PDB entry 8FOE | electron microscopy, 5.60 A resolution (low resolution: residue-level contacts below are approximate; hydrogen-bond / salt-bridge calls are withheld) | chains 1 and C of the 4 polymer chains in the assembly

Chain 1:
Molecule: DNA polymerase
From: Saccharomyces cerevisiae
UniProt: A0A8H4BVQ7 (A0A8H4BVQ7_YEASX); residues 1-1468 here = UniProt positions 1-1468
Amino-acid sequence (1468 residues; numbered 1 to 1468; the number before each row is that of its first residue):
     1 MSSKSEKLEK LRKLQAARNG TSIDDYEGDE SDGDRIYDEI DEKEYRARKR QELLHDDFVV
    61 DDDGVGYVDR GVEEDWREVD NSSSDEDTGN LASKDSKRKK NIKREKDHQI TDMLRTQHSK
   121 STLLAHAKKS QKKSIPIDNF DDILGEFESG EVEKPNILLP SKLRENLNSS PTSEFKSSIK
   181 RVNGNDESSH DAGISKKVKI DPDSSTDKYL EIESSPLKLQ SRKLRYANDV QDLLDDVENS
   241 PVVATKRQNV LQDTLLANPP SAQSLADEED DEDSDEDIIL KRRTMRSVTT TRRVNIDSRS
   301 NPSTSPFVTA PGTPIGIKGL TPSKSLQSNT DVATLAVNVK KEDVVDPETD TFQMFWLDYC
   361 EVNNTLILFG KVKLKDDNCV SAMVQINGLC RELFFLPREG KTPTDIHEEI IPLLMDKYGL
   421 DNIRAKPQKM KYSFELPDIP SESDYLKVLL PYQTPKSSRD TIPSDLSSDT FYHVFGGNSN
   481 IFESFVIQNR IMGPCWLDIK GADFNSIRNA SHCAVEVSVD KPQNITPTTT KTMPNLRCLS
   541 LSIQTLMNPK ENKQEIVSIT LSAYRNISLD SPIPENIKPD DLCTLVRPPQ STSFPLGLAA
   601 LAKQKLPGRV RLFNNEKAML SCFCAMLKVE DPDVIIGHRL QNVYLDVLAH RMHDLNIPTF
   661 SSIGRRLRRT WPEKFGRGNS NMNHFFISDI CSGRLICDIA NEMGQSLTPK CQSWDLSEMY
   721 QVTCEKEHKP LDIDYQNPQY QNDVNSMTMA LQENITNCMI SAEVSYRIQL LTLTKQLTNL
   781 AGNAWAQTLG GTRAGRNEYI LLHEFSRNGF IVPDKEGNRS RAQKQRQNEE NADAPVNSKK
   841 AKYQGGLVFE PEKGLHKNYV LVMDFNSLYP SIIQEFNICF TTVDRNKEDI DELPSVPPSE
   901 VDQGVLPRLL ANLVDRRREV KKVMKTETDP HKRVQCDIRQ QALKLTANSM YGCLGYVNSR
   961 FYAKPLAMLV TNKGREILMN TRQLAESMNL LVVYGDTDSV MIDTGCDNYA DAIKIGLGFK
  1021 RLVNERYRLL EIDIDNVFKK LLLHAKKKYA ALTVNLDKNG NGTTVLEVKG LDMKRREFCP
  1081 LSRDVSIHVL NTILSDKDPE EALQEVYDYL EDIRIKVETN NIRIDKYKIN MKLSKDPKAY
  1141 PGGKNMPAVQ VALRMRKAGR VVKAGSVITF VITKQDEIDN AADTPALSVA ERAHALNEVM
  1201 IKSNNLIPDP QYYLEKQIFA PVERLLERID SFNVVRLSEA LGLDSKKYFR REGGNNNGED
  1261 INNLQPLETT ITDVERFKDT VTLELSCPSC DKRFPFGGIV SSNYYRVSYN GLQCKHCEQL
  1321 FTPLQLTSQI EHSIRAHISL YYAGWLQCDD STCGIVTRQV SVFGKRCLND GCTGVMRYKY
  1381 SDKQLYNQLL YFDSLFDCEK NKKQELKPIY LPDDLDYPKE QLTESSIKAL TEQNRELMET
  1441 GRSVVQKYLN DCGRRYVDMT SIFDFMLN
Disordered / not traced: 1-348, 549-552, 594-606, 677-680, 816-858, 883-902, 1056-1272, 1289, 1419-1423, 1453-1468

Chain C:
Molecule: DNA polymerase alpha subunit B
From: Saccharomyces cerevisiae
UniProt: A0A8H4F983 (A0A8H4F983_YEASX); numbering as in UniProt (aligned over 1-705)
Amino-acid sequence (705 residues; each row starts with the number of its first residue):
     1 MSGSIDVITH FGPDADKPEI ITALENLTKL HALSVEDLYI KWEQFSNQRR QTHTDLTSKN
    61 IDEFKQFLQL QMEKRANQIS SSSKVNTSTK KPVIKKSLNS SPLFGLSIPK TPTLKKRKLH
   121 GPFSLSDSKQ TYNVGSEAET NEKGNSSLKL EFTPGMAEDA VGDSAPLSHA KSSDAKTPGS
   181 STFQTPTTNT PTTSRQNVPA GEILDSLNPE NIEISSGNPN VGLLSTEEPS YNQVKVEPFY
   241 DAKKYKFRTM RQNLQEASDV LDDQIESFTK IIQNHYKLSP NDFADPTIQS QSEIYAVGRI
   301 VPDSPTYDKF LNPESLSLET SRMGGVGRRV RLDLSQVNEL SFFLGQIVAF KGKNANGDYF
   361 TVNSILPLPY PNSPVSTSQE LQEFQANLEG SSLKVIVTCG PYFANDNFSL ELLQEFIDSI
   421 NNEVKPHVLI MFGPFIDITH PLIASGKLPN FPQFKTQPKT LDELFLKLFT PILKTISPHI
   481 QTVLIPSTKD AISNHAAYPQ ASLIRKALQL PKRNFKCMAN PSSFQINEIY FGCSNVDTFK
   541 DLKEVIKGGT TSSRYRLDRV SEHILQQRRY YPIFPGSIRT RIKPKDVSTK KETNDMESKE
   601 EKVYEHISGA DLDVSYLGLT EFVGGFSPDI MIIPSELQHF ARVVQNVVVI NPGRFIRATG
   661 NRGSYAQITV QCPDLEDGKL TLVEGEEPVY LHNVWKRARV DLIAS
Disordered / not traced: 1-247, 319, 387-391, 581-605, 673-688

How chain 1 and chain C interact:
Pairs across the interface (92; chain 1 residue first):
  P1288(1) - G446(C)
  P1288(1) - K447(C)
  D1291(1) - K447(C)
  P1323(1) - K459(C)
  L1324(1) - L448(C)
  L1324(1) - P458(C)
  L1324(1) - K459(C)
  L1324(1) - T460(C)
  L1324(1) - L461(C)
  Q1325(1) - G446(C)
  Q1325(1) - L448(C)
  T1327(1) - K459(C)
  T1327(1) - T460(C)
  S1328(1) - I443(C)
  S1328(1) - G446(C)
  S1328(1) - L448(C)
  S1328(1) - L461(C)
  Q1329(1) - S445(C)
  Q1329(1) - G446(C)
  E1331(1) - A491(C)
  H1332(1) - I438(C)
  H1332(1) - A444(C)
  R1335(1) - T488(C)
  R1335(1) - K489(C)
  R1335(1) - D490(C)
  R1335(1) - A491(C)
  R1335(1) - S493(C)
  R1335(1) - A496(C)
  I1338(1) - M250(C)
  S1339(1) - H606(C)
  S1339(1) - S608(C)
  S1339(1) - G609(C)
  S1339(1) - D611(C)
  L1340(1) - H606(C)
  Y1341(1) - M250(C)
  Y1341(1) - R251(C)
  Y1341(1) - Q252(C)
  Y1342(1) - M250(C)
  Y1342(1) - A497(C)
  Y1342(1) - D611(C)
  Y1342(1) - L612(C)
  A1343(1) - I578(C)
  L1346(1) - L254(C)
  I1355(1) - P305(C)
  V1356(1) - T306(C)
  T1357(1) - P305(C)
  R1358(1) - P575(C)
  R1358(1) - G576(C)
  R1358(1) - I578(C)
  Q1359(1) - V301(C)
  Q1359(1) - P302(C)
  Q1359(1) - R329(C)
  Q1359(1) - P575(C)
  V1360(1) - L254(C)
  V1360(1) - L261(C)
  V1360(1) - R329(C)
  S1361(1) - S258(C)
  S1361(1) - R329(C)
  V1362(1) - S258(C)
  V1362(1) - D262(C)
  V1362(1) - R299(C)
  V1362(1) - T320(C)
  V1362(1) - R322(C)
  V1362(1) - G327(C)
  F1363(1) - R322(C)
  F1363(1) - V326(C)
  G1364(1) - L254(C)
  G1364(1) - S258(C)
  R1366(1) - V326(C)
  R1366(1) - G327(C)
  R1366(1) - R328(C)
  L1368(1) - P305(C)
  L1368(1) - R329(C)
  M1376(1) - L254(C)
  Y1378(1) - Q252(C)
  Y1378(1) - L254(C)
  Y1378(1) - A257(C)
  D1382(1) - R251(C)
  D1382(1) - Q252(C)
  E1436(1) - K459(C)
  V1444(1) - T460(C)
  K1447(1) - D462(C)
  K1447(1) - A491(C)
  K1447(1) - S493(C)
  K1447(1) - N494(C)
  Y1448(1) - M250(C)
  D1451(1) - T249(C)
  D1451(1) - M250(C)
  D1451(1) - N494(C)
  D1451(1) - H495(C)
  C1452(1) - T249(C)
  C1452(1) - M250(C)
Also at the interface, not in a pair above, chain 1 (49 interface residues in all): S1286, A1336, G1344, W1345, K1365, N1369, R1377, L1385, L1389, T1440
Also at the interface, not in a pair above, chain C (59 interface residues in all): R248, N253, I265, S321, L464, I492, F574, S577, I607, D613

Overview:
49 residues of chain 1 face 59 of chain C across their interface.
Chain 1 is DNA polymerase and chain C is DNA polymerase alpha subunit B, both from Saccharomyces cerevisiae;
the structure, Cryo-EM structure of S. cerevisiae DNA polymerase alpha-primase complex bound to a template
DNA, was determined by electron microscopy together with 8FOC, 8FOD, 8FOH, 8FOJ and 8FOK from the same study.
